Entry 7MGV (X-ray diffraction, 2.44 A resolution); this record covers chains B and T of the 5 polymer chains in the assembly.

Chain B:
Name: CdnC
Source organism: Chryseobacterium gregarium DSM 19109
Chain sequence (360 residues; row label = number of the first residue in the row; numbers below 1 keep their minus sign (Met-19 is residue -19)):
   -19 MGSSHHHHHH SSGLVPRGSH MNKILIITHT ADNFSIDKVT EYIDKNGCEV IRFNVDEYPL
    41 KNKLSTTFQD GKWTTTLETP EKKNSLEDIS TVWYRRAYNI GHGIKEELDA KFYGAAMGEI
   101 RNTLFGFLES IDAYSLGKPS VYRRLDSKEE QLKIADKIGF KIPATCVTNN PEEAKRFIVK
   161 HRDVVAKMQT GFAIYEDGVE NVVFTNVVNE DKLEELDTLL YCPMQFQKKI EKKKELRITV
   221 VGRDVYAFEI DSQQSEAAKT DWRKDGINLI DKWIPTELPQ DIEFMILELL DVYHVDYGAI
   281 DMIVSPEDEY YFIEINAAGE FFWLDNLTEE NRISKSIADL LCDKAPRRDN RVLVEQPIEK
Not modelled in the structure: -19 to 0, 334-340
Ligand contacts: ADP (adenosine-5'-diphosphate): Lys128, Pro143, Val165, Lys167, Met168, Thr185, Gln207, Lys208, Lys209, Ile210, Lys212, Glu215, Thr240, Asp241, Trp242, Arg243, Ile283, Ile293, Glu294
Reported in the primary citation:
  - binding site for ADP: Lys167, Thr185, Gln207, Lys208, Lys212, Glu215, Arg243, Glu294
  - conformationally variable residues (loop rearrangement, side-chain flip): Arg75 to Arg76, Arg123, Ile230 to Lys252
  - contacts within the chain: Ser15-Arg75 (hydrogen bond), Arg75-Glu300, Asp12-Arg75
  - specificity-determining residues: Arg123
  - mutagenesis - R123D, R123G: abolished catalytic activity
  - catalytic residues: Arg217 (proposed by the authors, not directly observed)

Chain T:
Name: CdnA3 Core peptide
Chain sequence (11 residues; each row starts with the number of its first residue):
     1 TLKYPSDSDE G

Interface between chain B and chain T:
Pairs across the interface - 37 pairs, chain B then chain T:
  Tyr74(B) with Asp9(T), hydrogen bond
  Arg76(B) with Ser6(T), hydrogen bond (side chain-backbone); Asp7(T); Ser8(T), hydrogen bond (side chain-backbone)
  Ala77(B) with Asp9(T), hydrogen bond (backbone-backbone)
  Tyr78(B) with Ser6(T); Ser8(T), hydrogen bond (side chain-backbone); Asp9(T); Glu10(T); Gly11(T)
  Asn79(B) with Gly11(T), hydrogen bond (backbone-backbone)
  Tyr122(B) with Asp9(T)
  Arg123(B) with Asp9(T), salt bridge; Glu10(T), salt bridge
  Met168(B) with Thr1(T)
  Thr170(B) with Thr1(T), hydrogen bond (backbone-side chain)
  Gly171(B) with Thr1(T)
  Phe172(B) with Thr1(T)
  Val182(B) with Thr1(T); Leu2(T), hydrophobic
  Val183(B) with Thr1(T), hydrogen bond (backbone-backbone)
  Phe184(B) with Thr1(T); Leu2(T), hydrophobic
  Arg217(B) with Asp7(T), salt bridge
  Trp242(B) with Pro5(T), hydrophobic
  Arg243(B) with Thr1(T); Leu2(T), hydrogen bond (side chain-backbone); Tyr4(T); Pro5(T)
  Ile247(B) with Tyr4(T)
  Asn296(B) with Asp7(T)
  Ala298(B) with Asp7(T); Asp9(T)
  Gly299(B) with Asp7(T)
  Glu300(B) with Ser6(T); Asp7(T), hydrogen bond (backbone-side chain)
  Trp303(B) with Pro5(T), hydrophobic
Also at the interface, not in a pair above, chain B (26 interface residues in all): Phe105, Lys244, Gly246
The authors on this interface:
  - residue pairs: Tyr74(B)-Asp9(T), Arg123(B)-Asp9(T), Arg123(B)-Glu10(T), Val183(B)-Thr1(T) (backbone contact), Arg217(B)-Asp7(T), Arg243(B)-Thr1(T), Glu300(B)-Asp7(T)
  - interface residues, chain B: Arg76(B), Tyr78(B), Trp242(B), Glu300(B), Trp303(B)
  - interface residues, chain T: Ser6(T), Ser8(T)

Summary:
26 residues of chain B and 10 residues of chain T are in contact; the contacts include 10 hydrogen bonds and 3
salt bridges. Polar pairs include Arg123(B)-Asp9(T), Arg123(B)-Glu10(T) and Arg217(B)-Asp7(T). The paper
describes contacts between Tyr74(B) and Asp9(T), Arg123(B) and Asp9(T) and Arg123(B) and Glu10(T) among
others; a backbone contact between Val183(B) and Thr1(T). From the paper: the catalytic residue Arg217(B);
R123D and R123G of chain B abolish catalytic activity.
Here chain B is CdnC (Chryseobacterium gregarium DSM 19109) and chain T is CdnA3 Core peptide. Entry 7MGV
(Chryseobacterium gregarium RiPP-associated ATP-grasp ligase in complex with ADP, and a leader and core
peptide) was determined by X-ray diffraction.
